Entry 6DCQ (electron microscopy, 3.10 A resolution); this record covers chains E and F of the 10 polymer chains in the assembly.

Chain E:
Name: Envelope glycoprotein gp160
From: Human immunodeficiency virus 1
Notes: fragment: GP120 domain residues 28-507
UniProtKB: A0A2H4K974 (A0A2H4K974_9HIV1); the construct lacks a stretch of the UniProt sequence and is renumbered around it, so the offset changes along the chain: 29-136 = UniProt 28-135; 140-185 = UniProt 136-181; 187-309 = UniProt 189-311; 312-323 = UniProt 312-323; 4 more segments
Chain sequence (480 residues; numbered 29 to 511 plus 10 insertion-coded residues; 13 numbers in that range are skipped by the numbering (no residue carries them; nothing is unmodelled there); the number before each row is that of its first residue; a row labelled like 185A-185G holds insertion residues (185A, then the next letters in order)):
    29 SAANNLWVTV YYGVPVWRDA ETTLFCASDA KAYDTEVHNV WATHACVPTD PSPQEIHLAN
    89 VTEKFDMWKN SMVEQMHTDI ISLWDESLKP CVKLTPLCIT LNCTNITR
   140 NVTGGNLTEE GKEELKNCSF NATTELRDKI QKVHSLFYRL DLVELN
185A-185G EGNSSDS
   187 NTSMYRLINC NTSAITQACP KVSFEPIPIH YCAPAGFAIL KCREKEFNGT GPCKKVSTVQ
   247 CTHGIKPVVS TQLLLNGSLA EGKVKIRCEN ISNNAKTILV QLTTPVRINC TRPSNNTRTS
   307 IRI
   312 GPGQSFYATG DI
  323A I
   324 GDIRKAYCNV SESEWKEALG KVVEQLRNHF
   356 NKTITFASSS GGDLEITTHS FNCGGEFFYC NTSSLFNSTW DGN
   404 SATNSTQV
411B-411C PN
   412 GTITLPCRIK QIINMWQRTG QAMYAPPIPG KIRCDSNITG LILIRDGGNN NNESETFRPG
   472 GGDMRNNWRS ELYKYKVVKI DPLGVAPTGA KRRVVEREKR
Not modelled in the structure: 29-31, 140-144, 185A-185G, 404-410, 458-462, 507-511
Cystine bridges: Cys54-Cys74, Cys119-Cys205, Cys126-Cys196, Cys131-Cys157, Cys218-Cys247, Cys228-Cys239, Cys296-Cys331, Cys378-Cys445, Cys385-Cys418
Glycans and other covalent adducts: N-acetylglucosamine (NAG) linked to Asn88, Asn156, Asn160, Asn197, Asn234, Asn262, Asn276, Asn295, Asn301, Asn332, Asn356, Asn386, Asn392, Asn448
What the authors report for this chain:
  - post-translational modification sites: Asn130, Asn156, Asn160, Asn262

Chain F:
Name: Envelope glycoprotein gp160
From: Human immunodeficiency virus 1
Notes: fragment: GP41 domain residues 508-859
UniProtKB: A0A2H4K974 (A0A2H4K974_9HIV1); residues 512-863 here correspond to UniProt positions 508-859 (UniProt number = residue number - 4)
Chain sequence (352 residues; row label = number of the first residue in the row):
   512 AVGIGAVLFG FLGAAGSTMG AASLTLTVQA RQLLSGIVQQ QSNLLRAIEA QQHLLRLTVW
   572 GIKQLQARVL AVERYLSDQQ LLGIWGCSGK LICTTNVPWN SSWSNKSQDE IWNNMTWLQW
   632 DKEISNYTDT IYYLIEKSQN QQEVNEKDLL ALDKWTNLWN WFGISNWLWY IRIFIMIVGG
   692 LIGLRIIFAV LSVINRVRQG YSPVSFQTLT PNPRELDRPG GIEEGDGELG KTRSIRLVGG
   752 FLALFWDDLR SLCLFSYHRL RDFILIAARI LELLGHNSLK GLRLGWEGLK YLGNLLLYWG
   812 RELKNSAVNL VDTIAIVVAG WTDRVIEVLQ GIGRAFLHIP RRIRQGFERA LL
Not modelled in the structure: 553-565, 664-863
Cystine bridges: Cys598-Cys604
Glycans and other covalent adducts: glycan linked to Asn611, Asn637; N-acetylglucosamine (NAG) linked to Asn616, Asn625
What the authors report for this chain:
  - post-translational modification sites: Asn611, Asn616, Asn637

How chain E and chain F interact:
Residue-residue contacts (104; chain E residue first):
  Leu34(E) with Pro609(F); Trp610(F), hydrogen bond (backbone-backbone); Gln619(F)
  Trp35(E) with Asn607(F); Val608(F); Pro609(F)
  Val36(E) with Thr606(F), hydrogen bond (backbone-side chain); Val608(F), hydrogen bond (backbone-backbone); Trp610(F), hydrophobic; Ile646(F), hydrophobic
  Thr37(E) with Cys604(F); Thr605(F)
  Val38(E) with Trp596(F), hydrophobic; Leu602(F); Ile603(F); Cys604(F), hydrogen bond (backbone-backbone); Ile646(F), hydrophobic
  Tyr39(E) with Leu602(F); Ile603(F), hydrophobic; Trp623(F); Trp628(F), hydrophobic
  Tyr40(E) with Leu537(F); Leu544(F); Tyr586(F); Gln590(F); Leu593(F), hydrophobic; Leu602(F), hydrogen bond (backbone-backbone)
  Gly41(E) with Leu537(F); Gln540(F)
  Val42(E) with Trp628(F), hydrophobic
  Pro43(E) with Leu523(F), hydrophobic; Leu629(F)
  Val44(E) with Trp628(F), hydrophobic; Leu629(F); Asp632(F)
  Trp45(E) with Leu523(F), hydrophobic; Ala526(F), hydrophobic; Leu629(F)
  Arg46(E) with Asp632(F), salt bridge
  Thr50(E) with Leu581(F)
  Thr51(E) with Lys574(F); Gln577(F)
  Leu52(E) with Lys574(F), hydrogen bond (backbone-side chain)
  Phe53(E) with Ile548(F), hydrophobic; Val549(F), hydrophobic
  Cys54(E) with Trp571(F), hydrophobic
  Trp69(E) with Trp571(F), hydrogen bond (backbone-side chain)
  Ala70(E) with Trp571(F)
  Ala73(E) with Thr569(F)
  Val75(E) with Gln575(F)
  Thr77(E) with Ile548(F)
  Ile84(E) with Phe522(F)
  Leu86(E) with Leu523(F)
  Ala87(E) with Ala526(F); Gly527(F)
  Asn88(E) with Gly527(F)
  Val89(E) with Ala526(F); Gly527(F)
  Gln103(E) with Lys574(F)
  Asp107(E) with Lys574(F), salt bridge
  Leu111(E) with Val570(F), hydrophobic; Trp571(F)
  Tyr217(E) with Trp571(F)
  Pro220(E) with Ala578(F), hydrophobic
  Ala221(E) with Gln543(F); Leu544(F); Leu545(F)
  Gly222(E) with Gln543(F); Arg585(F)
  Phe223(E) with Leu581(F), hydrophobic
  Gln246(E) with Ile548(F)
  Lys490(E) with Arg585(F)
  Ile491(E) with Phe522(F), hydrophobic; Arg585(F), hydrogen bond (backbone-side chain)
  Asp492(E) with Arg585(F), salt bridge
  Pro493(E) with Leu544(F), hydrophobic; Asp589(F)
  Leu494(E) with Asp589(F); Leu592(F), hydrophobic; Leu593(F), hydrophobic; Tyr643(F)
  Val496(E) with Trp631(F), hydrogen bond (backbone-side chain); Ile635(F)
  Ala497(E) with Met530(F), hydrophobic; Trp631(F)
  Pro498(E) with Trp610(F), hydrophobic; Gln619(F), hydrogen bond (backbone-side chain); Ile622(F); Trp623(F); Trp631(F)
  Thr499(E) with Gln619(F); Trp623(F)
  Ala501(E) with Thr605(F)
  Lys502(E) with Thr605(F); Thr606(F); Asn607(F)
  Arg503(E) with Gly597(F); Cys598(F); Thr605(F), hydrogen bond (side chain-backbone); Thr606(F), hydrogen bond (backbone-backbone); Asn607(F); Gln653(F)
  Val505(E) with Asn607(F)
  Val506(E) with Leu660(F), hydrophobic
Other interface residues (no listed pair), chain E (59 interface residues in all): Pro76, Ser110, Glu114, Cys218, Ala224, Thr244, Cys247, Gly495
Other interface residues (no listed pair), chain F (67 interface residues in all): Gly521, Gly524, Ala525, Ala533, Ser534, Thr536, Ala541, Ser546, Gly547, Gln551, Ala582, Lys601, Trp614, Ser636, Ile642, Gln650, Glu657

Overview:
59 residues of chain E and 67 residues of chain F are in contact, with 12 hydrogen bonds and 3 salt bridges.
Among the polar pairs are Arg46(E)-Asp632(F), Asp107(E)-Lys574(F) and Asp492(E)-Arg585(F). Covalently linked
N-acetylglucosamine: at Asn88(E), Asn156(E), Asn160(E), Asn197(E), Asn234(E) and Asn262(E) and 8 more. The
paper reports modification sites Asn130(E), Asn156(E) and Asn611(F) among others.
Chain E is Envelope glycoprotein gp160 and chain F is Envelope glycoprotein gp160, both from Human
immunodeficiency virus 1; the structure, Ectodomain of full length, wild type HIV-1 glycoprotein clone
PC64M18C043 in complex with PGT151 Fab, was determined by electron microscopy together with 6CA6 from the same
study.
